PDB entry 5SVA | electron microscopy, 15.30 A resolution (very low resolution: no residue pairs are listed; an interface is given only as per-side residue counts) | chains B and C of the 40 polymer chains in the assembly

== Chain B ==
Molecule: DNA-directed RNA polymerase II subunit RPB2
Source organism: Saccharomyces cerevisiae
Notes: EC 2.7.7.6
UniProtKB: P08518 (RPB2_YEAST); residue numbers follow UniProt; this construct covers 1-1224
Sequence (1224 residues; each row starts with the number of its first residue):
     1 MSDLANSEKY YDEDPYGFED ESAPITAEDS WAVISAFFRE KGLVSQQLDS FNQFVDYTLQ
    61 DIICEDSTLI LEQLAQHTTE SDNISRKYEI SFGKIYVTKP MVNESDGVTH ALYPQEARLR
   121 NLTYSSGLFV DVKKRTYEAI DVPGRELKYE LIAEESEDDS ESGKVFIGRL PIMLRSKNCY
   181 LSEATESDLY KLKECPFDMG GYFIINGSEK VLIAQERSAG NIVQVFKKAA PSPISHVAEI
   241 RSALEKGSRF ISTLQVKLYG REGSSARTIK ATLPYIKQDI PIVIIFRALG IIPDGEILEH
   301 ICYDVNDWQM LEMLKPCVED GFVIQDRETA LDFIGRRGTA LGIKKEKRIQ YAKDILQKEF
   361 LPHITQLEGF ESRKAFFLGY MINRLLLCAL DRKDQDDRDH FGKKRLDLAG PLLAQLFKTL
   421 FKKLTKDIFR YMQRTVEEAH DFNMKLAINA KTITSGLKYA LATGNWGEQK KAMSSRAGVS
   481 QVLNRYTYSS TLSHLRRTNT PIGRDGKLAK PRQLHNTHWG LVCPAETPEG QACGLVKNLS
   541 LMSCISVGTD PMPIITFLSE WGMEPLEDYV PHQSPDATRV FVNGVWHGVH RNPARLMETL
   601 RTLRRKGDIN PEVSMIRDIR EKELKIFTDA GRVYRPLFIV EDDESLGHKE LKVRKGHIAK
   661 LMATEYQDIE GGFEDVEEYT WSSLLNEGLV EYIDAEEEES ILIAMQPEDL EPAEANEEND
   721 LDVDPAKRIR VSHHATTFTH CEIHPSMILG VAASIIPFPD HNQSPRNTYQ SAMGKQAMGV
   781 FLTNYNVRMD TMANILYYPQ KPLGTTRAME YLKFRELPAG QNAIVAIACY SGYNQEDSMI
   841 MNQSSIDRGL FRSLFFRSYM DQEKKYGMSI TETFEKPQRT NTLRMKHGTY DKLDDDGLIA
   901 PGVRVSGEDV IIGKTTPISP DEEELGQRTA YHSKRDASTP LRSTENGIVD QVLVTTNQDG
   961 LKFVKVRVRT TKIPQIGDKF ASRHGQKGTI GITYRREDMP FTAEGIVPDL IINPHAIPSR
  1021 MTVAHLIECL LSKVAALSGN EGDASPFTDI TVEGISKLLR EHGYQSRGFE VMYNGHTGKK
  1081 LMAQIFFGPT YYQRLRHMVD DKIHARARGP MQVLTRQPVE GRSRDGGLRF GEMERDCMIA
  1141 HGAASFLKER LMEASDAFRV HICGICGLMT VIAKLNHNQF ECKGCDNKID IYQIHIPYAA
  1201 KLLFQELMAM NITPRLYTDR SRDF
Not modelled in the structure: 1-19, 142-145, 152-162, 503-508, 669-677, 716-721, 920-932
Ion coordination: Zn2+: C1163, C1166, C1182, C1185

== Chain C ==
Molecule: DNA-directed RNA polymerase II subunit RPB3
Source organism: Saccharomyces cerevisiae
UniProtKB: P16370 (RPB3_YEAST); numbering as in UniProt (aligned over 1-318)
Sequence (318 residues; each row starts with the number of its first residue):
     1 MSEEGPQVKI REASKDNVDF ILSNVDLAMA NSLRRVMIAE IPTLAIDSVE VETNTTVLAD
    61 EFIAHRLGLI PLQSMDIEQL EYSRDCFCED HCDKCSVVLT LQAFGESEST TNVYSKDLVI
   121 VSNLMGRNIG HPIIQDKEGN GVLICKLRKG QELKLTCVAK KGIAKEHAKW GPAAAIEFEY
   181 DPWNKLKHTD YWYEQDSAKE WPQSKNCEYE DPPNEGDPFD YKAQADTFYM NVESVGSIPV
   241 DQVVVRGIDT LQKKVASILL ALTQMDQDKV NFASGDNNTA SNMLGSNEDV MMTGAEQDPY
   301 SNASQMGNTG SGGYDNAW
Not modelled in the structure: 1-2, 269-318
Curated features (UniProtKB/Swiss-Prot):
  - binding site (Zn(2+)): C86, C88, C92, C95
  - modified residue: S2 (N-acetylserine)
  - natural variant: A30 (A30D: In mutant RPB3-1)
  - mutagenesis: K9 (K9E: Transcript termination readthrough)
Ion coordination: Zn2+: C86, C88, C92, C95

== Chain B / chain C interface ==
At this resolution (15 A) residue pairs are not listed: 41 residues of chain B and 40 of chain C lie at the interface.

== In short ==
The interface between chain B and chain C involves 41 residues on one side and 40 on the other. The Zn2+ site
is built by C1163(B), C1166(B), C1182(B) and C1185(B). From UniProt: 4 Zn2+-binding residues and one
mutagenesis site on chain C.
Chain B is DNA-directed RNA polymerase II subunit RPB2 and chain C is DNA-directed RNA polymerase II subunit
RPB3, both from Saccharomyces cerevisiae; the structure, Mediator-RNA Polymerase II Pre-Initiation Complex,
was determined by electron microscopy.
